Entry 7OKJ (X-ray diffraction, 1.43 A resolution); this record covers chains A and B.

[Chain A]
Protein: B-cell lymphoma 6 protein
Source organism: Homo sapiens
UniProtKB: P41182 (BCL6_HUMAN); numbering as in UniProt (aligned over 5-129)
Chain sequence (128 residues; row label = number of the first residue in the row):
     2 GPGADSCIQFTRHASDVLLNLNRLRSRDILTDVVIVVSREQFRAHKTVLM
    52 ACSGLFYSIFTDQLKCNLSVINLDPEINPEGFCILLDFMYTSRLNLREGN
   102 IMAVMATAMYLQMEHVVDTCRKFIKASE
Not modelled in the structure: 2-4
Sequence notes: expression tag (2-4)
Swiss-Prot annotation at these positions:
  - mutagenesis: N21 (N21K: Abolishes interaction with NCOR2 and HDAC2, no effect on interaction with CTBP1 and transcriptional autoinhibition; when associated with A-116 and 376-Q--Q-379), S59 (S59A: Abolished ubiquitination by the SCF(FBXL17) complex), H116 (H116A: Abolishes interaction with NCOR2 and HDAC2, no effect on interaction with CTBP1 and transcriptional autoinhibition; when associated with K-21 and 376-Q--Q-379)
Residues lining bound ligands:
  - VHN ((2S)-2-[[6-[(2-chloranyl-3-cyano-pyridin-4-yl)amino]-2-oxidanylidene-1H-quinolin-4-yl]amino]-N-methyl-propanamide): N21, R24, L25, R28, M51, A52, C53, S54, G55, Y58, Q113, M114, E115
  - VHN / 142478375: F11, H14, D17, V18, N21, R24, L25, R28, M51, A52, C53, S54, G55, Y58, Q113, M114, E115, H116
  - 142478375 (VHZ; (2R)-2-[[6-[(2-chloranyl-3-cyano-pyridin-4-yl)amino]-2-oxidanylidene-1H-quinolin-4-yl]amino]-N-methyl-propanamide): F11, H14, D17, V18, N21, R24, L25, R28, M51, A52, C53, S54, G55, Y58, Q113, M114, E115, H116

[Chain B]
Protein: Ala-trp-val-ile-pro-ala
Chain sequence (6 residues; each row starts with the number of its first residue; numbering starts at 0):
     0 AWVIPA

[How chain A and chain B interact]
Pairs across the interface - 11 pairs, chain A then chain B:
  C8(A) - P4(B)
  I9(A) - W1(B)  hydrophobic
  I9(A) - V2(B)
  Q10(A) - A0(B)
  Q10(A) - W1(B)
  Q10(A) - V2(B)  hydrogen bond (backbone-backbone)
  Q10(A) - P4(B)
  F11(A) - A0(B)
  F11(A) - W1(B)
  T12(A) - A0(B)  hydrogen bond (backbone-backbone)
  T12(A) - V2(B)
Other interface residues (no listed pair), chain B (5 interface residues in all): I3

[Overview]
Chain A and chain B each contribute 5 residues to their interface, with 2 hydrogen bonds. Main-chain hydrogen
bonds include Q10(A)-V2(B) and T12(A)-A0(B). Chain A binds compound VHN, 142478375 and VHN / 142478375.
UniProt lists 3 mutagenesis sites on chain A.
Chain A is B-cell lymphoma 6 protein (Homo sapiens) and chain B is Ala-trp-val-ile-pro-ala; the structure,
Crystal structure of human BCL6 BTB domain in complex with compound 12c and its enantiomer 12b, was determined
by X-ray diffraction (same publication as 7OKE, 7OKF, 7OKG, 7OKH, 7OKI, 7OKK, 7OKL and 7OKM).
